4JF5 - chain A; structure by X-ray diffraction, 1.15 A resolution.

Chain A:
Protein: Beta-lactamase
Source organism: Acinetobacter baumannii
Notes: EC 3.5.2.6
Reference sequence: Q9L4P2 (Q9L4P2_ACIBA); residue numbers follow UniProt; this construct covers 31-273
Sequence (243 residues; numbered 31 to 273; the number before each row is that of its first residue):
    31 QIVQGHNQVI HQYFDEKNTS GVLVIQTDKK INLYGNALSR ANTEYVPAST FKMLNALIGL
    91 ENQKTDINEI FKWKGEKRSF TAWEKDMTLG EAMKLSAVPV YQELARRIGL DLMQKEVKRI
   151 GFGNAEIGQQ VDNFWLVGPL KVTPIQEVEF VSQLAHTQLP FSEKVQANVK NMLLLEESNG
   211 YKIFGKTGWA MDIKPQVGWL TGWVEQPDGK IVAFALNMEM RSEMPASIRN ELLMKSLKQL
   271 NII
Not modelled in the structure: 31
Curated features (UniProtKB/Swiss-Prot):
  - active site: S79 (Acyl-ester intermediate)
  - binding site (a beta-lactam): S79, K82, S126, T217, W219, R259
  - modified residue: K82 (N6-carboxylysine)
  - mutagenesis: F110 (F110A: Decreases catalytic efficiency, about 40-fold, 30-fold, 3-fold or 2-fold, with respect to doripenem, meropenem, imipenem, or ampicillin, respectively; when associated with A-221 ...), A220 (A220AA: Confers hydrolytic capacity, with respect to ceftazidime. Increases catalytic efficiency about 10-fold, with respect to cefotaxime ...), M221 (M221A: Decreases catalytic efficiency, about 40-fold, 30-fold, 3-fold or 2-fold, with respect to doripenem, meropenem, imipenem, or ampicillin, respectively; when associated with A-110 ...)
Ligand contacts: citrate anion (FLC): A78, S79, K82, L125, S126, A127, L166, T217, G218, W219, A256, R259
What the authors report for this chain:
  - binding site for citrate anion: S79, W219, R259
  - conformationally variable residues (loop rearrangement): W103 to M117, L125 to P129
  - post-translational modification sites: K82

In short:
Chain A binds citrate anion. From UniProt: active-site residue S79, 6 beta-lactam-binding residues and 3
mutagenesis sites. From the paper: a binding site for citrate anion at S79, W219 and R259; a modification site
at K82.
Chain A is Beta-lactamase (Acinetobacter baumannii); the structure, Structure of OXA-23 at pH 4.1, was
determined by X-ray diffraction, deposited together with 4JF4 and 4JF6.
